Entry 3K64 (X-ray diffraction, 2.00 A resolution); this record covers chains A and B.

# Chain A
Protein: Fem-3 mRNA-binding factor 2
Source organism: Caenorhabditis elegans
Notes: fragment: RNA-binding domain
UniProt: Q09312 (FBF2_CAEEL); numbering as in UniProt (aligned over 164-575)
Sequence (412 residues; each row starts with the number of its first residue):
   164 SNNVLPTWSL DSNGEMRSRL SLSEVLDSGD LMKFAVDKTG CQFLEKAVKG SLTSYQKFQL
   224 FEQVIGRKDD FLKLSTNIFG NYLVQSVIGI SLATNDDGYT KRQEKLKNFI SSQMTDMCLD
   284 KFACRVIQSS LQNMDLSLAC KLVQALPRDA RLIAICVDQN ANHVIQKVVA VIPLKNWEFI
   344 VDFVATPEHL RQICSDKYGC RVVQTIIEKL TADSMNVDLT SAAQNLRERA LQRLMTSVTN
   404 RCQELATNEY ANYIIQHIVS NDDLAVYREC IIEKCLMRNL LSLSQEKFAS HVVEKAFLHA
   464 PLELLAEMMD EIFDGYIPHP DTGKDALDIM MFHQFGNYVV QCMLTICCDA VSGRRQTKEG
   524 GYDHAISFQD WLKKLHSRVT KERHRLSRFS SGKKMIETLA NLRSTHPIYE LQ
Unresolved in the structure: 164-167, 568-575
Curated features (UniProtKB/Swiss-Prot):
  - site: Tyr479 (Interacts with lst-1)
  - mutagenesis: Arg288 (R288A: Reduces RNA binding affinity; R288F/Y: Broadens binding specificity at specific nucleotide positions in the RNA target ...), Cys363 (C363A: Increases binding affinity for 8 nt target RNA by comparison with 9 nt target; when associated with only Y-364, or with Y-364 and A- or S-367 ...), Arg364 (R364Y: Abolishes binding affinity for both 8 and 9 nt target RNAs ...), Gln367 (Q367A/S: Increases binding specificity for 8 nt RNA target when associated with A- or S-363 and Y-364), Leu444 (L444A: Does not affect binding to lst-1), Gln448 (Q448G: Slightly reduces binding to lst-1), His454 (H454A: Reduces binding affinity to 9 nt target RNA; H454Y/F/W/N/R: Switches nucleotide specificity at positions +2 and +3 in the RNA target), Tyr479 to Thr485 (Abrogates binding to lst-1), Tyr479 (Y479A: Reduces thermal stability and disrupts interaction with lst-1; Y479G/A/V/Q/F/R: Abrogates binding to lst-1), Ile480 (I480A: Does not affect binding to lst-1), Pro481 (P481A: Does not affect binding to lst-1), His482 (H482A: Does not affect binding to lst-1), 4 further mutagenesis entries in UniProt
From the paper describing this entry:
  - specificity-determining residues: Ile328 to Lys372

# Chain B
Molecule: 9-nt RNA strand
Sequence (9 nucleotides; row label = number of the first residue in the row):
     1 UGUGUCAUU

# Interface between chain A and chain B
Pairs across the interface (44; chain A residue first):
  Lys201(A) - U9(B)  hydrogen bond to the phosphate
  Ile241(A) - U8(B)  base contact
  Phe242(A) - U9(B)  sugar contact
  Asn244(A) - U8(B)  hydrogen bond to the base
  Tyr245(A) - U8(B)  hydrogen bond to the base
  Tyr245(A) - U9(B)  stacking on the base
  Gln248(A) - U8(B)  hydrogen bond to the base
  Lys284(A) - A7(B)  sugar contact
  Phe285(A) - U8(B)  base contact
  Cys287(A) - A7(B)  base contact
  Arg288(A) - A7(B)  base contact
  Arg288(A) - U8(B)  hydrogen bond to the sugar
  Gln291(A) - A7(B)  hydrogen bond to the base
  Asn323(A) - A7(B)  base contact
  His326(A) - A7(B)  stacking on the base
  Lys360(A) - G4(B)  sugar contact
  Lys360(A) - U5(B)  sugar contact
  Tyr361(A) - U5(B)  phosphate contact
  Tyr361(A) - C6(B)  phosphate contact
  Cys363(A) - G4(B)  base contact
  Arg364(A) - U5(B)  base contact
  Gln367(A) - G4(B)  base contact
  Glu412(A) - U3(B)  base contact
  Tyr413(A) - G4(B)  sugar contact
  Asn415(A) - U3(B)  hydrogen bond to the base
  Tyr416(A) - U3(B)  hydrogen bond to the base
  Tyr416(A) - G4(B)  stacking on the base
  Gln419(A) - U3(B)  hydrogen bond to the base
  Lys450(A) - G2(B)  hydrogen bond to the sugar
  Lys450(A) - U3(B)  salt bridge to the phosphate
  Phe451(A) - U3(B)  base contact
  Ser453(A) - G2(B)  hydrogen bond to the base
  His454(A) - G2(B)  base contact
  His454(A) - U3(B)  stacking on the base
  Glu457(A) - G2(B)  hydrogen bond to the base
  Gln497(A) - U1(B)  base contact
  Phe498(A) - G2(B)  sugar contact
  Asn500(A) - U1(B)  hydrogen bond to the base
  Tyr501(A) - U1(B)  hydrogen bond to the base
  Tyr501(A) - G2(B)  stacking on the base
  Gln504(A) - U1(B)  hydrogen bond to the base
  Ser553(A) - U1(B)  base contact
  Ser554(A) - U1(B)  base contact
  Lys557(A) - U1(B)  hydrogen bond to the base
Also at the interface, not in a pair above, chain A (37 interface residues in all): Gln322

# In short
The interface between chain A and chain B involves 37 residues on one side and 9 on the other, with 16
hydrogen bonds, 1 salt bridge and 5 aromatic stacking contacts. Among the polar pairs are Asn244(A)-U8(B),
Tyr245(A)-U8(B) and Gln248(A)-U8(B). From UniProt: 15 mutagenesis sites on chain A. The paper reports the
specificity determinant Ile328(A).
Here chain A is Fem-3 mRNA-binding factor 2 (Caenorhabditis elegans) and chain B is a 9-nt RNA strand. Entry
3K64 (Crystal structure of FBF-2/fem-3 PME complex) was determined by X-ray diffraction together with 3K5Q,
3K5Y, 3K5Z and 3K61 from the same study.
